Entry 9M19 (X-ray diffraction, 2.05 A resolution); this record covers chains A and C.

Chain A:
Protein: Vitamin D3 receptor
Source organism: Rattus norvegicus
Reference sequence: P13053 (VDR_RAT); residue numbers follow UniProt; this construct covers 116-158, 206-423
Chain sequence (271 residues; numbered 106 to 423; 47 numbers in that range are skipped by the numbering (no residue carries them; nothing is unmodelled there); the number before each row is that of its first residue):
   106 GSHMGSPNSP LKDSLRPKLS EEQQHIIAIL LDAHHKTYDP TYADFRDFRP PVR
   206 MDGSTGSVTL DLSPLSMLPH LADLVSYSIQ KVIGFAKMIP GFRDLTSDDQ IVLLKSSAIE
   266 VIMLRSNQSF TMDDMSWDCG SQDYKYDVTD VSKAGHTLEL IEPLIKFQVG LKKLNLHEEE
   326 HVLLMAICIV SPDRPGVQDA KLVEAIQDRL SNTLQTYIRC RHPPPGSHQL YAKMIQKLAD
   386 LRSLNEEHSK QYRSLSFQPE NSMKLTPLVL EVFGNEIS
Not modelled in the structure: 106-122, 206-218, 421-423
Differences from the reference sequence: expression tag (106-115)
Residues lining bound ligands: A1L77 ((4S)-5-[4-[dibutyl-[4-(2-ethyl-2-oxidanyl-butoxy)-3-methyl-phenyl]silyl]-2-methyl-phenoxy]-4-oxidanyl-pentanoic acid): Thr142, Tyr143, Asp144, Tyr147, Phe150, Leu223, Leu226, Ala227, Leu229, Val230, Tyr232, Ser233, Lys236, Ile264, Ile267, Met268, Arg270, Ser271, Ser274, Trp282, Cys284, Tyr291, Asp292, Asp295, Val296, Ala299, His301, Leu305, Leu309, His393, Tyr397, Leu400, Leu410
Swiss-Prot annotation at these positions:
  - region: Lys242 to Lys260 (Interaction with coactivator LXXLL motif)
  - motif: Pro412 to Asn420 (9aaTAD)
  - binding site (calcitriol): Tyr143, Ser233, Arg270, Ser274, His301, His393

Chain C:
Protein: Mediator of RNA polymerase II transcription subunit 1
Reference sequence: Q15648 (MED1_HUMAN); residues 625-637 here correspond to UniProt positions 640-652 (UniProt number = residue number + 15)
Chain sequence (13 residues; numbered 625 to 637; the number before each row is that of its first residue):
   625 KNHPMLMNLL KDN
Not modelled in the structure: 636-637
Swiss-Prot annotation at these positions:
  - motif: Leu630 to Leu634 (LXXLL motif 2)

Interface between chain A and chain C:
Contacting residue pairs - 25 pairs, chain A then chain C:
  Ile238(A) with Leu630(C), hydrophobic; Leu633(C), hydrophobic
  Lys242(A) with Leu633(C), hydrogen bond (side chain-backbone); Leu634(C); Lys635(C)
  Arg248(A) with Leu634(C), hydrogen bond (side chain-backbone); Lys635(C)
  Ser252(A) with Met631(C)
  Gln255(A) with Leu634(C)
  Ile256(A) with His627(C); Leu630(C), hydrophobic; Met631(C), hydrophobic; Leu634(C), hydrophobic
  Leu259(A) with Leu634(C), hydrophobic
  Lys260(A) with His627(C), hydrogen bond; Leu630(C)
  Pro412(A) with Met629(C)
  Leu413(A) with Met629(C); Leu633(C), hydrophobic
  Glu416(A) with Lys625(C), hydrogen bond (backbone-side chain); His627(C); Pro628(C); Met629(C), hydrogen bond (side chain-backbone); Leu630(C), hydrogen bond (side chain-backbone)
  Val417(A) with Leu630(C), hydrophobic
Also at the interface, not in a pair above, chain A (15 interface residues in all): Gln235, Phe247, Leu415

In short:
15 residues of chain A face 9 of chain C across their interface; the contacts include 6 hydrogen bonds. Polar
contacts include Lys242(A)-Leu633(C), Arg248(A)-Leu634(C) and Lys260(A)-His627(C). Chain A binds compound
A1L77. UniProt lists 6 calcitriol-binding residues on chain A.
Chain A is Vitamin D3 receptor (Rattus norvegicus) and chain C is Mediator of RNA polymerase II transcription
subunit 1; the structure, Vitamin D receptor complex with a dibutyldiphenylsilane derivative, was determined
by X-ray diffraction together with 9M10, 9M11, 9M12, 9M13, 9M14, 9M15 and 7 further entries from the same
study.
